Entry 6HVU (X-ray diffraction, 2.90 A resolution); this record covers chains A and G of the 28 polymer chains in the assembly.

[Chain A]
Name: Proteasome subunit alpha type-2
Source organism: Saccharomyces cerevisiae S288C
Notes: EC 3.4.25.1
UniProt: P23639 (PSA2_YEAST); residue numbers follow UniProt; this construct covers 1-250
Sequence (250 residues; row label = number of the first residue in the row):
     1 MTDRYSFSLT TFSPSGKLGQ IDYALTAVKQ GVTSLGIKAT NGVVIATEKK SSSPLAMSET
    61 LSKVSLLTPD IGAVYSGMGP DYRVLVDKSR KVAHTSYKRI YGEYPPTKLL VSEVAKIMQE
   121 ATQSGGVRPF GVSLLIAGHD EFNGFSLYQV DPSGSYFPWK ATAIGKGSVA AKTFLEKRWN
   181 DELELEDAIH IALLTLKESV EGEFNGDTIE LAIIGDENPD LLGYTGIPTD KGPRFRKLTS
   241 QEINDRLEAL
Curated features (UniProtKB/Swiss-Prot):
  - cross-link: Lys108 (Glycyl lysine isopeptide (Lys-Gly) (interchain with G-Cter in ubiquitin))

[Chain G]
Name: Proteasome subunit alpha type-1
Source organism: Saccharomyces cerevisiae S288C
Notes: EC 3.4.25.1
UniProt: P21243 (PSA1_YEAST); residues -8 to 243 here correspond to UniProt positions 1-252 (UniProt number = residue number + 9)
Sequence (252 residues; row label = number of the first residue in the row; numbers below 1 keep their minus sign (Met-8 is residue -8)):
    -8 MSGAAAASAA GYDRHITIFS PEGRLYQVEY AFKATNQTNI NSLAVRGKDC TVVISQKKVP
    52 DKLLDPTTVS YIFCISRTIG MVVNGPIPDA RNAALRAKAE AAEFRYKYGY DMPCDVLAKR
   112 MANLSQIYTQ RAYMRPLGVI LTFVSVDEEL GPSIYKTDPA GYYVGYKATA TGPKQQEITT
   172 NLENHFKKSK IDHINEESWE KVVEFAITHM IDALGTEFSK NDLEVGVATK DKFFTLSAEN
   232 IEERLVAIAE QD
Disordered / not traced: -8 to 1, 243
Ion coordination: Mg2+: Thr8, Tyr119, Arg122, Met125

[Interface between chain A and chain G]
Pairs across the interface - 68 pairs, chain A then chain G:
  Thr2(A) with Tyr124(G)
  Asp3(A) with Tyr124(G)
  Tyr5(A) with Ile7(G); Ala123(G), hydrophobic; Tyr124(G), hydrophobic
  Leu9(A) with Ile9(G), hydrophobic; Ala123(G), hydrophobic
  Gln20(A) with Ile9(G); Phe10(G), hydrogen bond (side chain-backbone)
  Tyr23(A) with Phe10(G), hydrophobic; Ser11(G); Pro12(G), hydrophobic; Gly14(G)
  Ala24(A) with Phe10(G), hydrophobic
  Thr26(A) with Pro12(G); Glu13(G)
  Ala27(A) with Gly14(G)
  Ser52(A) with Tyr153(G), hydrogen bond
  Ser53(A) with Thr170(G)
  Pro54(A) with Lys158(G); Glu174(G)
  Leu55(A) with Tyr157(G); Lys158(G), hydrogen bond (backbone-backbone); Ala159(G); Thr170(G); Glu174(G); Phe177(G), hydrophobic
  Ala56(A) with Gly156(G); Tyr157(G), hydrophobic
  Met57(A) with Arg37(G); Val155(G); Gly156(G), hydrogen bond (backbone-backbone); Tyr157(G); Lys158(G)
  Thr60(A) with Tyr146(G); Val155(G); Gly156(G), hydrogen bond (side chain-backbone)
  Leu61(A) with Tyr153(G); Val155(G), hydrophobic
  Met78(A) with Phe10(G), hydrophobic; Leu16(G), hydrophobic
  Pro80(A) with Gln117(G); Ala151(G); Gly152(G); Tyr153(G)
  Asp81(A) with Gln117(G)
  Arg83(A) with Ala113(G), hydrogen bond (side chain-backbone); Asn114(G); Gly152(G), hydrogen bond (side chain-backbone); Tyr154(G)
  Val84(A) with Asn114(G); Gln117(G)
  Asp87(A) with Lys110(G), salt bridge; Asn114(G)
  Ala121(A) with Gln121(G)
  Gly126(A) with Arg122(G); Ala123(G), hydrogen bond (backbone-backbone)
  Val127(A) with Gln121(G); Arg122(G)
  Arg128(A) with Thr8(G); Phe10(G); Leu16(G); Thr120(G), hydrogen bond (side chain-backbone); Gln121(G), hydrogen bond (backbone-backbone)
  Pro129(A) with Phe10(G); Gln121(G)
  Phe130(A) with Gln121(G)
  Gly131(A) with Phe10(G)
Other interface residues (no listed pair), chain A (31 interface residues in all): Gln30
Other interface residues (no listed pair), chain G (34 interface residues in all): Thr160, Leu173

[In short]
31 residues of chain A and 34 residues of chain G are in contact, with 10 hydrogen bonds and 1 salt bridge.
Polar pairs include Asp87(A)-Lys110(G), Gln20(A)-Phe10(G) and Ser52(A)-Tyr153(G). Thr8(G), Tyr119(G),
Arg122(G) and Met125(G) form the Mg2+ site.
Here chain A is Proteasome subunit alpha type-2 and chain G is Proteasome subunit alpha type-1, both from
Saccharomyces cerevisiae S288C. Entry 6HVU (Yeast 20S proteasome with human beta2i (1-53) in complex with 29)
was determined by X-ray diffraction, deposited together with 6HTB, 6HTC, 6HTD, 6HTP, 6HTR, 6HUB and 30 further
entries.
